Entry 2YFC (X-ray diffraction, 2.01 A resolution); this record covers chains A and B.

# Chain A (and B)
Name: Mazg-like nucleoside triphosphate pyrophosphohydrolase
Organism: Deinococcus radiodurans
Notes: EC 3.6.1.19; chain B of this document is another copy of the same molecule, construct and numbering; everything in this record applies to it too
Reference sequence: Q9RS96 (Q9RS96_DEIRA); numbering as in UniProt (aligned over 1-148)
Sequence (154 residues; row label = number of the first residue in the row; numbers below 1 keep their minus sign (Gly-5 is residue -5)):
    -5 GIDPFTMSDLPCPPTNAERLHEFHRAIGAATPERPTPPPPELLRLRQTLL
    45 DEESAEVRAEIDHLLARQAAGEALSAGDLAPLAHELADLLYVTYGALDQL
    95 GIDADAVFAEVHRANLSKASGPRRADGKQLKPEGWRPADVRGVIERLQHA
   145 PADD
Unresolved in the structure: -5 to 6, 24, 145-148 (chain B: -5 to 6, 116-123, 146-148)
Construct notes: expression tag (-5 to 0)
Metal / ion sites: Mn2+: Glu47, Glu50, Glu79, Asp82
Ligand contacts: 2'-deoxyuridine 5'-monophosphate (UMP): Val105, Asn109, Lys112, Gly121, Lys122, Gln123, Lys125
From the paper describing this entry:
  - Mn2+ coordination: Glu46, Glu47, Glu50, Glu79, Asp82
  - conformationally variable residues (loop rearrangement, order/disorder transition, side-chain flip): Glu46, Glu50, Asn109 to Pro131
  - binding site for 2'-deoxyuridine 5'-monophosphate: Phe17, His18, Arg40, Leu43, Glu46, Asp82, Asn109, Lys112, Lys122, Gln123, Lys125
  - specificity-determining residues: Tyr85, Val86
  - catalytic residues: Asp82, Asn109, Lys112 (proposed by the authors, not directly observed)
  - contacts within the chain: Ser111-Ser114 (hydrogen bond), Asp120-Lys122, Arg117-Gln123, Gly115-Gln123, Lys112-Gln123

# How chain A and chain B interact
Pairs across the interface (121):
  Asn10(A) with Tyr88(B), hydrogen bond; Asp99(B), hydrogen bond; Phe102(B)
  Arg13(A) with Phe102(B); His106(B)
  Leu14(A) with Phe102(B), hydrophobic
  Glu16(A) with His106(B), salt bridge; Leu110(B)
  Phe17(A) with Asn109(B)
  Ala20(A) with Leu110(B), hydrophobic
  Ile21(A) with Ala113(B), hydrophobic
  Pro29(A) with Ala70(B)
  Thr30(A) with Leu73(B)
  Pro31(A) with Leu68(B); Ser69(B); Leu73(B)
  Pro32(A) with Gln62(B), hydrogen bond (backbone-side chain)
  Pro34(A) with Leu59(B); Gln62(B)
  Leu37(A) with Leu58(B), hydrophobic; Leu59(B), hydrophobic; Gln62(B)
  Arg38(A) with Leu59(B)
  Gln41(A) with Arg52(B); Ile55(B)
  Leu44(A) with Val51(B), hydrophobic; Leu83(B), hydrophobic
  Asp45(A) with Arg52(B), salt bridge
  Val51(A) with Leu44(B), hydrophobic
  Arg52(A) with Gln41(B), hydrogen bond (backbone-side chain); Asp45(B), salt bridge
  Ile55(A) with Leu37(B); Gln41(B)
  Asp56(A) with Gln41(B), hydrogen bond
  Leu58(A) with Leu37(B), hydrophobic
  Leu59(A) with Pro34(B); Leu37(B), hydrophobic; Arg38(B)
  Gln62(A) with Pro32(B), hydrogen bond (side chain-backbone); Pro34(B); Leu37(B)
  Leu68(A) with Pro31(B)
  Ala70(A) with Pro29(B); Ile138(B); Gln142(B)
  Leu73(A) with Thr30(B); Pro32(B); Ile138(B)
  Ala74(A) with Val134(B); Arg135(B); Ile138(B), hydrophobic
  Leu76(A) with Leu94(B), hydrophobic
  Ala77(A) with Leu91(B), hydrophobic; Ile96(B), hydrophobic; Val101(B); Val134(B), hydrophobic; Ile138(B), hydrophobic
  His78(A) with Val105(B); Ala132(B); Val134(B)
  Leu80(A) with Thr87(B); Ala90(B), hydrophobic; Leu91(B), hydrophobic
  Ala81(A) with Val101(B), hydrophobic; Val105(B), hydrophobic
  Asp82(A) with Val105(B)
  Leu83(A) with Leu44(B), hydrophobic; Thr87(B)
  Leu84(A) with Leu84(B), hydrophobic; Thr87(B); Tyr88(B), hydrophobic; Phe102(B), hydrophobic
  Tyr85(A) with Phe102(B), hydrophobic; His106(B), hydrogen bond; Asn109(B)
  Thr87(A) with Leu80(B); Leu83(B); Leu84(B)
  Tyr88(A) with Asn10(B), hydrogen bond; Leu84(B), hydrophobic; Tyr88(B), hydrogen bond; Phe102(B), hydrophobic
  Leu91(A) with Leu80(B), hydrophobic; Leu84(B), hydrophobic
  Ile96(A) with Ala77(B), hydrophobic
  Asp99(A) with Asn10(B), hydrogen bond
  Val101(A) with Ala77(B); Ala81(B), hydrophobic
  Phe102(A) with Asn10(B); Arg13(B); Leu14(B), hydrophobic; Leu84(B), hydrophobic; Tyr85(B), hydrophobic; Tyr88(B), hydrophobic
  Ala103(A) with Arg13(B)
  Val105(A) with His78(B); Ala81(B), hydrophobic; Asp82(B)
  His106(A) with Arg13(B); Glu16(B), salt bridge; Tyr85(B), hydrogen bond
  Asn109(A) with Phe17(B); Tyr85(B)
  Leu110(A) with Glu16(B); Phe17(B), hydrophobic
  Ala113(A) with Ala20(B)
  Arg117(A) with Ile21(B)
  Arg118(A) with Thr42(B)
  Asp120(A) with Leu39(B); Thr42(B)
  Lys122(A) with Leu39(B); Leu43(B); Glu46(B), salt bridge
  Gln123(A) with Ile21(B)
  Ala132(A) with His78(B)
  Val134(A) with Ala74(B); His78(B)
  Arg135(A) with Gly71(B), hydrogen bond (side chain-backbone); Ala74(B)
  Ile138(A) with Ala70(B)
  Gln142(A) with Ala70(B)
Other interface residues (no listed pair), chain A (66 interface residues in all): Pro33, Ser48, Ser69, Ala90, Leu94, Gly121
Other interface residues (no listed pair), chain B (65 interface residues in all): Pro33, Ser48, Asp72, Pro75, Leu76
Interface features reported in the paper:
  - specific contacts: Lys122(A)-Glu46(B)

# Overview
The interface between chain A and chain B involves 66 residues on one side and 65 on the other, with 12
hydrogen bonds and 5 salt bridges. Polar contacts include Glu16(A)-His106(B), Asp45(A)-Arg52(B) and
Lys122(A)-Glu46(B). The authors report a contact between Lys122(A) and Glu46(B). From the paper: catalytic
residues Asp82(A), Asn109(A) and Lys112(A); a binding site for 2'-deoxyuridine 5'-monophosphate at Phe17(A),
His18(A) and Arg40(A) among others.
Chain A and chain B are both Mazg-like nucleoside triphosphate pyrophosphohydrolase (Deinococcus radiodurans);
the structure, STRUCTURAL AND FUNCTIONAL INSIGHTS OF DR2231 PROTEIN, THE MAZG-LIKE NUCLEOSIDE TRIPHOSPHATE
PYROPHOSPHOHYDROLASE FROM DEINOCOCCUS RADIODURANS, COMPLEXED ..., was determined by X-ray diffraction together
with 2YEU, 2YF3, 2YF4, 2YF9 and 2YFD from the same study.
